Entry 8VX6 (electron microscopy, 3.20 A resolution); this record covers chains I and A of the 11 polymer chains in the assembly.

[Chain I]
Molecule: 167-nt DNA strand
Sequence (167 nucleotides; row label = number of the first residue in the row; numbers below 1 keep their minus sign (DA-83 is residue -83)):
   -83 ATCGGCCGCC ACAGGATGTA TATATCTGAC ACGTGCCTGG AGACTAGGGA GTAATCCCCT
   -23 TGGCGGTTAA AACGCGGGGG ACAGCGCGTA CGTGCGTTTA AGCGGTGCTA GAGCTGTCTA
    37 CGACCAATTG AGCGGCCTCG GCACCGGGAT TCTCCAGGGC GGCCGAT
Not modelled in the structure: -83 to -75, 82-83

[Chain A]
Protein: Histone H3.2
From: Xenopus laevis
UniProt: P84233 (H32_XENLA); residues 0-135 here correspond to UniProt positions 1-136 (UniProt number = residue number + 1)
Chain sequence (136 residues; numbered 0 to 135; the number before each row is that of its first residue; numbering starts at 0):
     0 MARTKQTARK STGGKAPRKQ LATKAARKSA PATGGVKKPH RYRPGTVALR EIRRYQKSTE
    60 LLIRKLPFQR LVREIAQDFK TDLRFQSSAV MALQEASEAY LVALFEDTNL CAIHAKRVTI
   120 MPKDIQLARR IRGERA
Not modelled in the structure: 0-36, 135
Sequence notes: engineered mutation Ala102 (Gly103 in P84233)
UniProt features mapped onto this chain:
  - modified residue: Arg2 (Asymmetric dimethylarginine), Thr3 (Phosphothreonine), Lys4 (Allysine), Gln5 (5-glutamyl dopamine), Thr6 (Phosphothreonine), Arg8 (Citrulline), Lys9 (N6,N6,N6-trimethyllysine), Ser10 (ADP-ribosylserine), Thr11 (Phosphothreonine), Lys14 (N6-(2-hydroxyisobutyryl)lysine), Arg17 (Asymmetric dimethylarginine), Lys18 (N6-(2-hydroxyisobutyryl)lysine), Lys23 (N6-(2-hydroxyisobutyryl)lysine), Arg26 (Citrulline), Lys27 (N6,N6,N6-trimethyllysine), Ser28 (ADP-ribosylserine), Lys36 (N6,N6,N6-trimethyllysine), Lys37 (N6-methyllysine), Tyr41 (Phosphotyrosine), Lys56 (N6,N6,N6-trimethyllysine) and 8 more in UniProt
  - lipidation: Cys110 (S-palmitoyl cysteine)

[Chain I / chain A interface]
Residue-residue contacts - 22 pairs, chain I then chain A:
  DT-24(I) - Phe84(A)  phosphate contact
  DT-24(I) - Gln85(A)  phosphate contact
  DT-24(I) - Ser86(A)  phosphate contact
  DT-23(I) - Arg72(A)  salt bridge to the phosphate
  DT-23(I) - Arg83(A)  sugar contact
  DT-23(I) - Phe84(A)  hydrogen bond to the phosphate
  DA-13(I) - Arg63(A)  salt bridge to the phosphate
  DG-8(I) - Arg40(A)  base contact
  DG-5(I) - Arg42(A)  salt bridge to the phosphate
  DG-4(I) - Val117(A)  sugar contact
  DG-4(I) - Thr118(A)  phosphate contact
  DA-3(I) - Arg116(A)  phosphate contact
  DA-3(I) - Val117(A)  hydrogen bond to the phosphate
  DA-3(I) - Thr118(A)  hydrogen bond to the phosphate
  DA-3(I) - Met120(A)  phosphate contact
  DC-2(I) - Arg116(A)  salt bridge to the phosphate
  DC-2(I) - Met120(A)  phosphate contact
  DT69(I) - Tyr41(A)  phosphate contact
  DC70(I) - Tyr41(A)  sugar contact
  DC70(I) - Arg42(A)  hydrogen bond to the phosphate
  DC70(I) - Thr45(A)  phosphate contact
  DC71(I) - Arg42(A)  salt bridge to the phosphate
Interface residues without a listed pair, chain I (12 interface residues in all): DA-14
Interface residues without a listed pair, chain A (17 interface residues in all): His39, Pro43, Lys115

[Summary]
12 residues of chain I and 17 residues of chain A are in contact, with 4 hydrogen bonds and 5 salt bridges.
Among the polar pairs are DT-23(I)-Phe84(A), DA-3(I)-Val117(A) and DA-3(I)-Thr118(A).
Here chain I is a 167-nt DNA strand and chain A is Histone H3.2 (Xenopus laevis). Entry 8VX6 (Human OGG1 bound
at the nucleosomal DNA entry site) was determined by electron microscopy, deposited together with 8VX4 and
8VX5.
